8QWX - chain A; structure by X-ray diffraction, 1.60 A resolution.

== Chain A ==
Name: Peroxidase
Source organism: Agrocybe pediades
Notes: EC 1.11.1.13
Reference sequence: A0A8H4QK56 (A0A8H4QK56_9AGAR); residues 1-332 here correspond to UniProt positions 26-357 (UniProt number = residue number + 25)
Chain sequence (332 residues; row label = number of the first residue in the row):
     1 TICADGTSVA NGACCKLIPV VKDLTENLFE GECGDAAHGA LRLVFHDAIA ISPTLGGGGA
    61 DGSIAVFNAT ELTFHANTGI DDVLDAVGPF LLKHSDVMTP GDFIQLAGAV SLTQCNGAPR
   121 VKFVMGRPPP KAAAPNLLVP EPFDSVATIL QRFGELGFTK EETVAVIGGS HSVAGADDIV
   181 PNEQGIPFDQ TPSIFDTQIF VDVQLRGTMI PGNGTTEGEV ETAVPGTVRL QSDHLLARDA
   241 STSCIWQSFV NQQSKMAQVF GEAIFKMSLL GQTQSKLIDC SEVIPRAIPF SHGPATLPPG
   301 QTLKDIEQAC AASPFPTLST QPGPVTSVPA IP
Disulfide bonds: Cys3-Cys15, Cys14-Cys280, Cys33-Cys115, Cys244-Cys310
Metal / ion sites: Ca2+ site 1: Asp47, Gly59, Asp61, Ser63; heme Fe near His171 (its only coordinating residue here); Ca2+ site 2: Ser172, Asp189, Thr191, Ile194, Asp196
Ligand contacts: heme (HEM): Asp35, His38, Gly39, Leu41, Arg42, Phe45, Thr78, Gly79, Pro140, Glu141, Pro142, Ile149, Phe153, Val166, Ile167, Ser170, His171, Val173, Ala174, Gly175, Ala176, Asp177, Asp178, Ile179, Phe188, Leu230, Ser232, Ile264, Met267
From the paper describing this entry:
  - conformationally variable residues (side-chain flip): Asp35

== Summary ==
Bound to chain A: heme. The Ca2+ site 1 is built by Asp47, Gly59, Asp61 and Ser63. Ser172, Asp189, Thr191,
Ile194 and Asp196 coordinate Ca2+ site 2. From the paper: conformational variability at Asp35.
Chain A is Peroxidase (Agrocybe pediades); the structure, Ligninolytic manganese peroxidase Ape-MnP1 from
Agaricales mushrooms, was determined by X-ray diffraction together with 8QWT and 8QX0 from the same study.
